6F0K - chains B and C of the 7 polymer chains in the assembly; structure by electron microscopy, 3.87 A resolution.

# Chain B
Name: Fe-S-cluster-containing hydrogenase
Organism: Rhodothermus marinus (strain ATCC 43812 / DSM 4252 / R-10)
Reference sequence: D0MDD5 (D0MDD5_RHOM4); residues 1-1039 here = UniProt positions 1-1039
Amino-acid sequence (1039 residues; numbered 1 to 1039; the number before each row is that of its first residue):
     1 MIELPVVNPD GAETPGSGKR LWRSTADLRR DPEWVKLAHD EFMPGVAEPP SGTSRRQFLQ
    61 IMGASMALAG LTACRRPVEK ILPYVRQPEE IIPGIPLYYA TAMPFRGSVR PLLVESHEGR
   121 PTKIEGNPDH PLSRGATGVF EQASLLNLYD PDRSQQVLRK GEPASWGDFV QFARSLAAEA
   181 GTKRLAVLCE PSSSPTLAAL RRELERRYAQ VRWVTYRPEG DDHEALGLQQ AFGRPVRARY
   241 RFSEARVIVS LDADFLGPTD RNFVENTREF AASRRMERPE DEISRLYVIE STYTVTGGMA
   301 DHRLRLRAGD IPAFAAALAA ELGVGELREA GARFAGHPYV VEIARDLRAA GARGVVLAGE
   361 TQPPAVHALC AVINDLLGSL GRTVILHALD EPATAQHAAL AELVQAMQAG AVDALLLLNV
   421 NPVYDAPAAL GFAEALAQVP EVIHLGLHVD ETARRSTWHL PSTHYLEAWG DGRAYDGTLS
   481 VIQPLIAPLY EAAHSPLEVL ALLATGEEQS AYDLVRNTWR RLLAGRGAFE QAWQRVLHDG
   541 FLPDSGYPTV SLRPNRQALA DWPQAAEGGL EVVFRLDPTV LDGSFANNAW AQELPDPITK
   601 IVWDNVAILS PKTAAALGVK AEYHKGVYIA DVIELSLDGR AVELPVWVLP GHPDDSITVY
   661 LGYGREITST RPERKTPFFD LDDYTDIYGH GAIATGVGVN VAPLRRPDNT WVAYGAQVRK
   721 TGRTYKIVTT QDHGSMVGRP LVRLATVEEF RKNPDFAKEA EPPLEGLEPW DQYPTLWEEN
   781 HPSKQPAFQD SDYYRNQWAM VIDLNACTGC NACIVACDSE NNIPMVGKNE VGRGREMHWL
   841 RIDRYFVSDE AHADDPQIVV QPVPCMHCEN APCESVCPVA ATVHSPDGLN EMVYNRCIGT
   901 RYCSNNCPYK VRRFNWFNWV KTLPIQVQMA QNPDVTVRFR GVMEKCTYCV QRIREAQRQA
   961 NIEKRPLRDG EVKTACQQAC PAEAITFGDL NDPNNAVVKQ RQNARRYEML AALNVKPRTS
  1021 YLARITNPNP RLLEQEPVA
Not modelled in the structure: 1-74, 1036-1039
Ion coordination: 4Fe-4S cluster Fe site 1: Cys-807, Cys-810, Cys-813, Cys-980; 4Fe-4S cluster Fe site 2: Cys-817, Cys-946, Cys-949, Cys-976; 4Fe-4S cluster Fe site 3: Cys-865, Met-866, Cys-868, Cys-873, Cys-907; 3Fe-4S cluster Fe: Cys-877, Cys-897, Cys-903
Residues lining bound ligands:
  - 3Fe-4S cluster (F3S): Val-876, Cys-877, Pro-878, Val-879, Ala-881, Thr-882, Met-892, Cys-897, Ile-898, Gly-899, Thr-900, Arg-901, Tyr-902, Cys-903, Arg-912, Met-943
  - heme c (HEC), molecule 1: Asp-792, Tyr-793, Arg-954, Gln-957, Arg-958, Asn-961
  - heme c (HEC), molecule 2: Ala-880, Asn-895, Arg-896
  - 4Fe-4S cluster (SF4), molecule 1: Cys-807, Thr-808, Gly-809, Cys-810, Asn-811, Ala-812, Cys-813, Ile-842, Pro-862, Cys-980, Ala-984
  - 4Fe-4S cluster (SF4), molecule 2: Cys-813, Cys-817, Asn-821, Trp-839, Leu-840, Pro-864, Cys-946, Thr-947, Tyr-948, Cys-949, Ala-975, Cys-976
  - 4Fe-4S cluster (SF4), molecule 3: Cys-865, Met-866, His-867, Cys-868, Pro-872, Cys-873, Asn-890, Cys-907, Tyr-909, Arg-912, Lys-945

# Chain C
Name: Polysulphide reductase NrfD
Organism: Rhodothermus marinus (strain ATCC 43812 / DSM 4252 / R-10)
Reference sequence: D0MDD6 (D0MDD6_RHOM4); residue numbers follow UniProt; this construct covers 1-484
Amino-acid sequence (484 residues; each row starts with the number of its first residue):
     1 MAHATKDLSA LARTDEEVLV QGGLTFHDIT ELVAQHTEKK TPKAWWAAFS VAFLGMLTLV
    61 AMLAYQVWNG VGVWGNNIPV GWGWPIVNFV FWVGIGHAGT LISAILFLFR QRWRTSINRA
   121 AEAMTIFAVI CALIFPTFHV GRVWAIYWTL PIPNQMEMWP QFKSPLLWDV FAVSSYFIVS
   181 LVFWYVGLIP DLATLRDRAA LMGRRLRAKI LGFFALGWCG ANRHWRNYEK VYMLLAGLAT
   241 PLVLSVHSVV SFDFAVSIIP GWHTTIFPPY FVAGAIFSGF AMVVTLMVIA RKAYGLENVI
   301 TIDHLEKMNI IMLVTGTMVG FAYITEFFIA WYSGVPYEQY AFINRATGPY AWAYWTMMSC
   361 NLIFPQFFWI KKLRRNIPFM FIASIVVNIG MWFERFVITI TSLHRDYLPS SWDYFVPTWV
   421 DVLTLIGSFG LFFTLFLLFL RFVPMVAIAE VKGVLPEADP HFYETHGDGH SRPAEVQVNR
   481 GRSS
Not modelled in the structure: 1-17, 463-484
Residues lining bound ligands: heme c (HEC): Trp-148, Met-156, Met-158

# Chain B / chain C interface
Contacting residue pairs (119):
  Lys-625(B) with Tyr-414(C)
  Gly-626(B) with Tyr-414(C)
  Phe-678(B) with Tyr-65(C)
  Phe-679(B) with Ala-64(C); Tyr-65(C); Asn-69(C), hydrogen bond (backbone-side chain)
  Asp-680(B) with Trp-68(C), hydrogen bond; Asn-69(C)
  Leu-681(B) with Tyr-65(C); Asn-69(C), hydrogen bond (backbone-side chain)
  Thr-730(B) with Asp-413(C)
  Gln-731(B) with Pro-409(C), hydrogen bond (side chain-backbone); Ser-410(C); Trp-412(C)
  Asp-732(B) with Trp-412(C); Asp-413(C)
  His-733(B) with Arg-405(C); Trp-412(C), hydrogen bond (side chain-backbone)
  Met-736(B) with Pro-409(C), hydrophobic
  Arg-739(B) with Tyr-337(C); Tyr-340(C); Leu-408(C); Trp-412(C)
  Pro-740(B) with Tyr-337(C)
  Leu-741(B) with Tyr-337(C); Tyr-407(C); Leu-408(C), hydrophobic; Pro-409(C)
  Arg-833(B) with Asn-77(C); Val-416(C)
  Gly-834(B) with Asn-77(C), hydrogen bond (backbone-side chain); Asp-413(C)
  Arg-835(B) with Gly-72(C), hydrogen bond (side chain-backbone); Trp-74(C); Asn-76(C), hydrogen bond (side chain-backbone); Asn-77(C), hydrogen bond (backbone-side chain)
  Arg-841(B) with Ser-410(C), hydrogen bond (side chain-backbone)
  Asp-843(B) with Ser-410(C)
  Tyr-845(B) with Pro-409(C), hydrophobic; Ser-410(C)
  Pro-872(B) with Ile-258(C), hydrophobic
  Ser-875(B) with Lys-163(C); Ser-164(C), hydrogen bond (backbone-side chain)
  Val-876(B) with Ser-164(C), hydrogen bond (backbone-side chain)
  Cys-877(B) with Gln-161(C); Ser-164(C), hydrogen bond (backbone-side chain)
  Pro-878(B) with Pro-160(C); Gln-161(C), hydrogen bond (backbone-backbone); Ser-164(C); Leu-166(C), hydrophobic; Leu-167(C), hydrophobic
  Val-879(B) with Thr-149(C)
  Asn-895(B) with Arg-142(C), hydrogen bond (backbone-side chain); Trp-148(C)
  Arg-896(B) with Trp-148(C); Met-158(C); Trp-159(C)
  Cys-897(B) with Arg-142(C), hydrogen bond (backbone-side chain)
  Ile-898(B) with Val-140(C); Gly-141(C), hydrogen bond (backbone-backbone); Arg-142(C), hydrogen bond (backbone-backbone); Ala-145(C)
  Gly-899(B) with His-139(C); Val-140(C); Gly-141(C)
  Thr-900(B) with Trp-82(C), hydrogen bond (backbone-side chain); His-139(C); Val-140(C); Leu-166(C)
  Arg-901(B) with Val-71(C); Gly-81(C), hydrogen bond (side chain-backbone); His-139(C), hydrogen bond (side chain-backbone)
  Tyr-902(B) with Trp-82(C), hydrophobic; Leu-166(C), hydrophobic; Asp-253(C), hydrogen bond (side chain-backbone); Val-256(C); Ser-257(C); Trp-262(C), hydrophobic
  Ser-904(B) with Ile-78(C)
  Asn-905(B) with Pro-79(C), hydrogen bond (side chain-backbone); Gly-81(C); Trp-82(C), hydrogen bond; Ile-259(C); Leu-403(C)
  Asn-906(B) with Ser-257(C), hydrogen bond
  Pro-908(B) with Asp-406(C); Tyr-407(C), hydrophobic; Leu-408(C)
  Tyr-909(B) with Leu-408(C), hydrophobic
  Lys-910(B) with Pro-79(C); Ile-259(C); Leu-403(C); Asp-406(C), salt bridge; Ser-411(C)
  Arg-912(B) with Ile-78(C)
  Arg-913(B) with Ile-78(C)
  Phe-914(B) with Ile-78(C), hydrophobic
  Trp-916(B) with Gly-70(C); Val-71(C), hydrogen bond (backbone-backbone); Gly-72(C); Asn-76(C); Asn-77(C); Ile-78(C); Gly-81(C)
  Phe-917(B) with Gly-70(C); Gly-72(C); Val-73(C)
  Phe-939(B) with Trp-144(C), hydrophobic
  Arg-940(B) with Trp-68(C); Asn-69(C), hydrogen bond (side chain-backbone); Arg-142(C)
  Gly-941(B) with Gly-141(C); Arg-142(C)
  Val-942(B) with Arg-142(C)
  Met-1009(B) with Leu-408(C), hydrophobic
  Leu-1010(B) with Tyr-337(C); Tyr-407(C)
  Leu-1013(B) with Ile-258(C), hydrophobic; Tyr-407(C), hydrophobic
Also at the interface, not in a pair above, chain B (59 interface residues in all): His-624, Gly-734, Glu-830, Ala-880, Tyr-894, Asn-918, Met-943
Also at the interface, not in a pair above, chain C (56 interface residues in all): Val-67, Asn-154, Met-156, Phe-254, Thr-418

# Summary
The interface between chain B and chain C involves 59 residues on one side and 56 on the other, with 27
hydrogen bonds and 1 salt bridge. Polar contacts include Lys-910(B)/Asp-406(C), Phe-679(B)/Asn-69(C) and
Asp-680(B)/Trp-68(C).
Chain B is Fe-S-cluster-containing hydrogenase and chain C is Polysulphide reductase NrfD, both from
Rhodothermus marinus (strain ATCC 43812 / DSM 4252 / R-10); the structure, Alternative complex III, was
determined by electron microscopy.
